PDB entry 7T00 | X-ray diffraction, 3.91 A resolution | chains A and B of the 4 polymer chains in the assembly

# Chain A (and B)
Molecule: Multidrug transporter EmrE
From: Escherichia coli K-12
Notes: chain B of this document is another copy of the same molecule, construct and numbering; everything in this record applies to it too
UniProtKB: P23895 (EMRE_ECOLI); residue numbers follow UniProt; this construct covers 1-110
Sequence (110 residues; each row starts with the number of its first residue):
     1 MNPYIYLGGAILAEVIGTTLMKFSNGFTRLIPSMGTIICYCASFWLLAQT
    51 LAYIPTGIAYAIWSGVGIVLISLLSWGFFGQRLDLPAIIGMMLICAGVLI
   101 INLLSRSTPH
Unresolved in the structure: 1, 105-110 (chain B: 1, 104-110)
Sequence notes: engineered mutation Asn-25 (Glu in P23895), Ile-31 (Trp in P23895), Met-34 (Val in P23895)
Ligand contacts: benzyltrimethylammonium (E00): Glu-14, Tyr-60, Trp-63
Swiss-Prot annotation at these positions:
  - site: Tyr-4 (Required for proper coupling between the substrate transport and the proton gradient), Glu-14 (Essential for translocation and for substrate and proton binding), Tyr-40 (Involved in substrate binding), Tyr-60 (Involved in substrate binding), Trp-63 (Involved in substrate binding), His-110 (Important for activity)
  - mutagenesis: Tyr-4 (Y4C: Still binds substrate. No transport activity in the presence of a proton gradient, but still transports substrate in the absence of a proton gradient. Resistance to toxicants is abolished ...), Tyr-6 (Y6C/F/L: No effect on resistance to toxicants), Leu-7 (L7C: No substrate binding. Resistance to toxicants is abolished), Ala-10 (A10C: Still binds substrate, with lower affinity. Resistance to toxicants is abolished), Ile-11 (I11C: Still binds substrate, with lower affinity. Resistance to toxicants is abolished), Glu-14 (E14C: No substrate binding. No transport activity. Resistance to toxicants is abolished; E14D: Still binds substrate ...), Gly-17 (G17C: No substrate binding. Resistance to toxicants is abolished), Thr-18 (T18C: Still binds substrate, with lower affinity. Resistance to toxicants is abolished), Tyr-40 (Y40C/F/L/M/S/T/V: Modifies substrate specificity), Tyr-53 (Y53C: No effect on resistance to toxicants), Tyr-60 (Y60C/F: Still binds substrate, with lower affinity. Resistance to toxicants is abolished), Trp-63 (W63C/Y: No transport activity. Resistance to toxicants is abolished; W63F: Still binds substrate, with two-fold reduction in substrate affinity. Resistance to toxicants is abolished), 1 further mutagenesis entry in UniProt
From the paper describing this entry:
  - binding site for benzyltrimethylammonium: Glu-14
  - mutagenesis - S43A, W63F: unchanged catalytic activity on TPA+
  - mutagenesis - S43A, W63F: unchanged catalytic activity on PheGdm+
  - mutagenesis - Y60F: abolished catalytic activity
  - specificity-determining residues: Trp-63

# Chain A / chain B interface
Contacting residue pairs - 70 pairs, chain A then chain B:
  Glu-14(A) / Tyr-60(B)  hydrogen bond
  Thr-18(A) / Thr-56(B)
  Met-21(A) / Leu-47(B)  hydrophobic
  Met-21(A) / Ala-48(B)
  Met-21(A) / Leu-51(B)  hydrophobic
  Lys-22(A) / Leu-51(B)
  Lys-22(A) / Ala-52(B)
  Phe-27(A) / Phe-44(B)
  Phe-27(A) / Trp-45(B)
  Phe-27(A) / Ala-48(B)  hydrophobic
  Tyr-40(A) / Phe-44(B)  hydrophobic
  Phe-44(A) / Tyr-40(B)  hydrophobic
  Tyr-60(A) / Trp-63(B)
  Tyr-60(A) / Ser-64(B)  hydrogen bond (side chain-backbone)
  Tyr-60(A) / Gly-67(B)
  Tyr-60(A) / Ile-68(B)  hydrogen bond (side chain-backbone)
  Trp-63(A) / Tyr-60(B)
  Ser-64(A) / Ser-64(B)  hydrogen bond
  Gly-67(A) / Tyr-60(B)
  Ile-68(A) / Tyr-60(B)
  Ile-68(A) / Ala-61(B)  hydrophobic
  Ile-71(A) / Thr-56(B)
  Ile-71(A) / Gly-57(B)
  Ile-71(A) / Tyr-60(B)  hydrophobic
  Ser-72(A) / Gly-57(B)
  Ser-75(A) / Thr-56(B)  hydrogen bond
  Arg-82(A) / Tyr-53(B)
  Arg-82(A) / Pro-55(B)
  Leu-83(A) / Pro-55(B)
  Leu-83(A) / Ile-58(B)  hydrophobic
  Leu-85(A) / Leu-99(B)
  Leu-85(A) / Ile-100(B)
  Leu-85(A) / Asn-102(B)
  Leu-85(A) / Leu-103(B)
  Ala-87(A) / Ile-100(B)
  Gly-90(A) / Gly-97(B)
  Gly-90(A) / Ile-100(B)
  Gly-90(A) / Ile-101(B)
  Met-91(A) / Ala-61(B)  hydrophobic
  Met-91(A) / Ile-101(B)
  Leu-93(A) / Leu-93(B)
  Leu-93(A) / Ile-94(B)
  Leu-93(A) / Gly-97(B)
  Leu-93(A) / Ile-100(B)  hydrophobic
  Ile-94(A) / Ala-61(B)
  Ile-94(A) / Ile-62(B)  hydrophobic
  Ile-94(A) / Ile-94(B)
  Ile-94(A) / Gly-97(B)
  Ile-94(A) / Val-98(B)
  Ile-94(A) / Ile-101(B)  hydrophobic
  Ala-96(A) / Leu-93(B)
  Gly-97(A) / Gly-90(B)
  Gly-97(A) / Leu-93(B)
  Gly-97(A) / Ile-94(B)
  Val-98(A) / Ser-64(B)
  Val-98(A) / Gly-65(B)
  Val-98(A) / Ile-68(B)  hydrophobic
  Ile-100(A) / Pro-86(B)
  Ile-100(A) / Ile-89(B)  hydrophobic
  Ile-100(A) / Gly-90(B)
  Ile-100(A) / Leu-93(B)  hydrophobic
  Ile-101(A) / Ile-68(B)  hydrophobic
  Ile-101(A) / Leu-83(B)
  Ile-101(A) / Pro-86(B)
  Ile-101(A) / Ala-87(B)
  Ile-101(A) / Gly-90(B)
  Ile-101(A) / Met-91(B)
  Asn-102(A) / Ile-68(B)
  Leu-104(A) / Leu-83(B)
  Leu-104(A) / Pro-86(B)
Interface residues without a listed pair, chain A (35 interface residues in all): Ser-24, Gly-26, Phe-79, Asp-84, Pro-86
Interface residues without a listed pair, chain B (39 interface residues in all): Tyr-4, Ile-54, Val-69, Ala-96

# Overview
The interface between chain A and chain B involves 35 residues on one side and 39 on the other; the contacts
include 5 hydrogen bonds. Polar pairs include Glu-14(A)/Tyr-60(B), Tyr-60(A)/Ser-64(B) and
Tyr-60(A)/Ile-68(B). From the paper: a binding site for benzyltrimethylammonium at Glu-14(A); Y60F of chain A
abolishes catalytic activity; 3 substitutions were tested in all.
Chain A and chain B are both Multidrug transporter EmrE (Escherichia coli K-12); the structure, Structure of
EmrE-D3 mutant in complex with monobody L10 and benzyltrimethylammonium, was determined by X-ray diffraction
(same publication as 7MGX, 7MH6, 7SSU, 7SV9, 7SVX and 7SZT).
